PDB entry 5CZ6 | X-ray diffraction, 2.70 A resolution | chains S and T of the 28 polymer chains in the assembly

# Chain S
Molecule: Proteasome subunit alpha type-6
Source organism: Saccharomyces cerevisiae (strain ATCC 204508 / S288c)
Notes: EC 3.4.25.1
Reference sequence: P40302 (PSA6_YEAST); residues 0-233 here correspond to UniProt positions 1-234 (UniProt number = residue number + 1)
Amino-acid sequence (234 residues; numbered 0 to 233; the number before each row is that of its first residue; numbering starts at 0):
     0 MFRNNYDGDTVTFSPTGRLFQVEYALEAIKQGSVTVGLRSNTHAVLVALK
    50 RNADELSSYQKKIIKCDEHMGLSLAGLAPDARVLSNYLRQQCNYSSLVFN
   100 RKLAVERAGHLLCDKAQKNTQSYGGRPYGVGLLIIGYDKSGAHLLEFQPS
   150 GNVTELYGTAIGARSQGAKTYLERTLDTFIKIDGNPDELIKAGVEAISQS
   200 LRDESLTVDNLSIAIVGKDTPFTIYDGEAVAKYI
Unresolved in the structure: 0-2
Swiss-Prot annotation at these positions:
  - modified residue: Ser13 (Phosphoserine)
  - cross-link: Lys190 (Glycyl lysine isopeptide (Lys-Gly) (interchain with G-Cter in ubiquitin))

# Chain T
Molecule: Probable proteasome subunit alpha type-7
Source organism: Saccharomyces cerevisiae (strain ATCC 204508 / S288c)
Notes: EC 3.4.25.1
Reference sequence: P21242 (PSA7_YEAST); residues -3 to 284 here correspond to UniProt positions 1-288 (UniProt number = residue number + 4)
Amino-acid sequence (288 residues; numbered -3 to 284; the number before each row is that of its first residue; numbers below 1 keep their minus sign (Met-3 is residue -3)):
    -3 MTSIGTGYDLSNSVFSPDGRNFQVEYAVKAVENGTTSIGIKCNDGVVFAV
    47 EKLITSKLLVPQKNVKIQVVDRHIGCVYSGLIPDGRHLVNRGREEAASFK
    97 KLYKTPIPIPAFADRLGQYVQAHTLYNSVRPFGVSTIFGGVDKNGAHLYM
   147 LEPSGSYWGYKGAATGKGRQSAKAELEKLVDHHPEGLSAREAVKQAAKII
   197 YLAHEDNKEKDFELEISWCSLSETNGLHKFVKGDLLQEAIDFAQKEINGD
   247 DDEDEDDSDNVMSSDDENAPVATNANATTDQEGDIHLE
Unresolved in the structure: -3 to 1, 245-284
Swiss-Prot annotation at these positions:
  - modified residue: Thr-2 (N-acetylthreonine)

# Interface between chain S and chain T
Residue-residue contacts (66):
  Asn4(S) - Leu6(T)
  Tyr5(S) - Asp5(T)  hydrogen bond
  Tyr5(S) - Leu6(T)  hydrophobic
  Thr9(S) - Arg126(T)
  Val10(S) - Gln19(T)
  Val10(S) - Asn123(T)
  Val10(S) - Ser124(T)
  Val10(S) - Val125(T)
  Val10(S) - Arg126(T)
  Thr11(S) - Leu6(T)
  Thr11(S) - Gln19(T)
  Phe12(S) - Gln19(T)
  Phe12(S) - Tyr22(T)  hydrophobic
  Phe12(S) - Ala23(T)  hydrophobic
  Phe12(S) - Arg126(T)
  Phe12(S) - Pro127(T)
  Ser13(S) - Tyr22(T)
  Pro14(S) - Tyr22(T)  hydrophobic
  Pro14(S) - Lys25(T)
  Thr15(S) - Lys25(T)
  Gly16(S) - Tyr22(T)
  Gly16(S) - Lys25(T)
  Gly16(S) - Ala26(T)
  Leu18(S) - Leu77(T)  hydrophobic
  Leu18(S) - Arg126(T)
  Arg38(S) - Val56(T)
  His109(S) - Arg82(T)
  Cys112(S) - Pro79(T)  hydrophobic
  Cys112(S) - Arg82(T)
  Asp113(S) - Arg82(T)  salt bridge
  Asp113(S) - Asn86(T)
  Gln116(S) - Pro79(T)
  Gln116(S) - Asp80(T)
  Gln116(S) - His83(T)  hydrogen bond
  Gln116(S) - Arg126(T)
  Thr119(S) - Arg126(T)  hydrogen bond (backbone-side chain)
  Gln120(S) - His119(T)
  Gln120(S) - Val125(T)
  Gln120(S) - Arg126(T)  hydrogen bond (backbone-backbone)
  Gln120(S) - Phe128(T)
  Ser121(S) - Ser124(T)
  Tyr122(S) - Ser124(T)  hydrogen bond (backbone-backbone)
  Ser149(S) - Pro79(T)
  Gly150(S) - Pro79(T)
  Asn151(S) - Ile78(T)
  Asn151(S) - Pro79(T)
  Thr153(S) - Leu55(T)
  Thr153(S) - Asn60(T)
  Glu154(S) - Leu55(T)
  Glu154(S) - Val56(T)
  Glu154(S) - Lys59(T)
  Glu154(S) - Asn60(T)  hydrogen bond (backbone-side chain)
  Leu155(S) - Leu54(T)
  Leu155(S) - Leu55(T)
  Leu155(S) - Val56(T)
  Tyr156(S) - Lys53(T)
  Tyr156(S) - Leu54(T)  hydrogen bond (backbone-backbone)
  Tyr156(S) - Leu55(T)
  Tyr156(S) - Val56(T)
  Tyr156(S) - Pro57(T)
  Gly157(S) - Leu54(T)
  Lys168(S) - Leu54(T)
  Leu171(S) - Leu54(T)
  Glu172(S) - Ser52(T)  hydrogen bond
  Glu172(S) - Lys53(T)
  Leu175(S) - Lys53(T)
Interface residues without a listed pair, chain S (35 interface residues in all): Glu105, Val152, Phe178
Interface residues without a listed pair, chain T (30 interface residues in all): Gly129

# Overview
The interface between chain S and chain T involves 35 residues on one side and 30 on the other, with 8
hydrogen bonds and 1 salt bridge. Among the polar pairs are Asp113(S)-Arg82(T), Tyr5(S)-Asp5(T) and
Gln116(S)-His83(T).
Chain S is Proteasome subunit alpha type-6 and chain T is Probable proteasome subunit alpha type-7, both from
Saccharomyces cerevisiae (strain ATCC 204508 / S288c); the structure, Yeast 20S proteasome beta5-T1A mutant in
complex with Syringolin A, propeptide expressed in trans, was determined by X-ray diffraction together with
5CZ4, 5CZ5, 5CZ7, 5CZ8, 5CZ9, 5CZA and 16 further entries from the same study.
